Entry 1VBX (X-ray diffraction, 2.70 A resolution); this record covers chains B and A.

Chain B:
Molecule: Hepatitis Delta virus ribozyme
Notes: engineered mutation(s): C75U
Sequence (76 nucleotides; row label = number of the first residue in the row):
    98 GAUGGCCGGC AUGGUCCCAG CCUCCUCGCU GGCGCCGGCU GGGCAACACC AUUGCACUCC
   158 GGUGGUGAAU GGGACU
Unresolved in the structure: 98-99, 173

Chain A:
Molecule: U1 small nuclear ribonucleoprotein A
Organism: Homo sapiens
Notes: fragment: U1A_RBD(residues 1-100)
UniProt: P09012 (SNRPA_HUMAN); residue numbers follow UniProt; this construct covers 1-100
Amino-acid sequence (100 residues; numbered 1 to 100; the number before each row is that of its first residue):
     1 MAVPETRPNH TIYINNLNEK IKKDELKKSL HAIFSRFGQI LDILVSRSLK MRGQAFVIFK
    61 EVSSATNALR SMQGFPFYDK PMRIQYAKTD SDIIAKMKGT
Unresolved in the structure: 1-3, 99-100
Sequence notes: engineered mutation His31 (Tyr in P09012), Arg36 (Gln in P09012)
Curated features (UniProtKB/Swiss-Prot):
  - modified residue: Ala2 (N-acetylalanine), Lys60 (N6-acetyllysine)
  - mutagenesis: Thr11 (T11V: Abolishes RNA binding), Tyr13 (Y13F: Substantially reduces RNA binding), Asn15 (N15V: Abolishes RNA binding), Asn16 (N16V: Substantially reduces RNA binding), Arg52 (R52Q: Abolishes RNA binding)

Chain B / chain A interface:
Residue-residue contacts - 43 pairs, chain B then chain A:
  C144(B) - Lys22(A)  salt bridge to the phosphate
  A148(B) - Leu49(A)  base contact
  A148(B) - Arg52(A)  hydrogen bond to the base
  U149(B) - Glu19(A)  hydrogen bond to the base
  U149(B) - Arg52(A)  base contact
  U150(B) - Asn15(A)  base contact
  U150(B) - Asn16(A)  hydrogen bond to the base
  U150(B) - Lys80(A)  hydrogen bond to the base
  U150(B) - Arg83(A)  hydrogen bond to the base
  G151(B) - Tyr13(A)  base contact
  G151(B) - Asn15(A)  hydrogen bond to the base
  G151(B) - Asn16(A)  hydrogen bond to the base
  G151(B) - Glu19(A)  hydrogen bond to the base
  G151(B) - Lys50(A)  hydrogen bond to the sugar
  G151(B) - Met51(A)  sugar contact
  G151(B) - Arg52(A)  hydrogen bond to the base
  G151(B) - Gly53(A)  base contact
  G151(B) - Gln54(A)  base contact
  C152(B) - Tyr13(A)  stacking on the base
  C152(B) - Met51(A)  sugar contact
  C152(B) - Gln54(A)  sugar contact
  C152(B) - Phe56(A)  sugar contact
  C152(B) - Gln85(A)  hydrogen bond to the base
  C152(B) - Tyr86(A)  hydrogen bond to the base
  C152(B) - Ala87(A)  base contact
  C152(B) - Lys88(A)  hydrogen bond to the base
  A153(B) - Leu44(A)  base contact
  A153(B) - Lys50(A)  sugar contact
  A153(B) - Met51(A)  sugar contact
  A153(B) - Phe56(A)  stacking on the base
  A153(B) - Thr89(A)  hydrogen bond to the base
  A153(B) - Asp90(A)  base contact
  A153(B) - Ser91(A)  hydrogen bond to the base
  C154(B) - Thr89(A)  hydrogen bond to the base
  C154(B) - Asp90(A)  hydrogen bond to the base
  C154(B) - Ser91(A)  base contact
  C154(B) - Asp92(A)  hydrogen bond to the base
  C154(B) - Ile93(A)  base contact
  C157(B) - Ser46(A)  phosphate contact
  C157(B) - Ser48(A)  phosphate contact
  G158(B) - Ser48(A)  phosphate contact
  G158(B) - Leu49(A)  hydrogen bond to the phosphate
  G158(B) - Arg52(A)  hydrogen bond to the base
Other interface residues (no listed pair), chain B (11 interface residues in all): A143
Other interface residues (no listed pair), chain A (29 interface residues in all): Thr6, Leu17, Arg47

Overview:
Chain B and chain A form an interface of 11 and 29 residues respectively, with 20 hydrogen bonds, 1 salt
bridge and 2 aromatic stacking contacts. Among the polar pairs are A148(B)-Arg52(A), U149(B)-Glu19(A) and
U150(B)-Asn16(A). Curated annotation (UniProt) lists 5 mutagenesis sites on chain A.
Chain B is Hepatitis Delta virus ribozyme and chain A is U1 small nuclear ribonucleoprotein A (Homo sapiens);
the structure, Crystal Structure of the Hepatitis Delta Virus Gemonic Ribozyme Precursor, with C75U mutaion,
in EDTA solution, was determined by X-ray diffraction (same publication as 1SJ3, 1SJ4, 1VBY, 1VBZ, 1VC0, 1VC5
and 1VC6).
